PDB entry 5VAH | X-ray diffraction, 2.40 A resolution | chains A and C

[Chain A]
Name: Probable Histone-lysine N-methyltransferase ATXR5
From: Ricinus communis
Notes: EC 2.1.1.43
UniProtKB: B9RU15 (ATXR5_RICCO); numbering as in UniProt (aligned over 146-374)
Chain sequence (229 residues; each row starts with the number of its first residue):
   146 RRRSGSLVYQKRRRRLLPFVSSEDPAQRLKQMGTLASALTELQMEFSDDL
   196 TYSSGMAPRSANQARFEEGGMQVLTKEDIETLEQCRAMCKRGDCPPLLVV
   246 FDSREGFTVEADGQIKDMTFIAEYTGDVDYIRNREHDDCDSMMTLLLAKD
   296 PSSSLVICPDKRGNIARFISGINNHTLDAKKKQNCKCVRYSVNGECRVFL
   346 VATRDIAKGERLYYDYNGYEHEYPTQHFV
Disordered / not traced: 146-159, 198-199
Differences from the reference sequence: conflict Ser298 (Lys in B9RU15), Ala324 (Gly in B9RU15)
Swiss-Prot annotation at these positions:
  - binding site (substrate): Met216, Arg334, Tyr364, Glu365
  - binding site (S-adenosyl-L-methionine): Glu250 to Phe252, Arg312 to Gly316, Tyr368, Val374
Small-molecule neighbours: S-adenosylhomocysteine (SAH): Leu187, Arg249, Glu250, Gly251, Phe252, Asp285, Ser286, Arg312, Phe313, Ile314, Ser315, Gly316, Tyr358, Tyr361, Tyr368, Phe373, Val374

[Chain C]
Name: Histone H3.2
UniProtKB: P59226 (H32_ARATH); residues 21-35 here correspond to UniProt positions 22-36 (UniProt number = residue number + 1)
Chain sequence (15 residues; each row starts with the number of its first residue):
    21 ATKAARKSAPATGGV
Disordered / not traced: 21-22
Modified positions: Arg26 (ng,ng-dimethyl-L-arginine; DA2)
Swiss-Prot annotation at these positions:
  - site: Lys27 (Not N6-acetylated), Ala31 (Recognition by ATXR5 and ATXR6)
  - modified residue: Lys23 (N6-acetyllysine), Lys27 (N6,N6,N6-trimethyllysine), Ser28 (Phosphoserine)
From the paper describing this entry:
  - post-translational modification sites: Lys23, Lys27, Ser28 (citing earlier work)
  - mutagenesis - A24F (5-folds), A24I (5-folds), A24M (5-folds), A25R, A25W: increased catalytic activity
  - mutagenesis - S28A, S28G: decreased catalytic activity

[Interface between chain A and chain C]
Pairs across the interface (52):
  Glu212(A) with Ala31(C)
  Met216(A) with Ala31(C)
  Gln217(A) with Ala31(C), hydrogen bond (backbone-backbone); Thr32(C); Gly33(C), hydrogen bond (side chain-backbone); Gly34(C), hydrogen bond (side chain-backbone)
  Met263(A) with Val35(C), hydrophobic
  Tyr269(A) with Lys27(C), hydrogen bond
  Ile276(A) with Arg26(C)
  Arg279(A) with Ala24(C)
  Glu280(A) with Ala24(C)
  Asp282(A) with Ala24(C)
  Cys284(A) with Ala25(C)
  Asp285(A) with Lys27(C)
  Ser286(A) with Lys27(C), hydrogen bond
  Met287(A) with Arg26(C); Lys27(C), hydrogen bond (backbone-backbone)
  Met288(A) with Lys27(C); Ser28(C)
  Thr289(A) with Arg26(C); Lys27(C), hydrogen bond (backbone-backbone)
  Val301(A) with Arg26(C)
  Arg312(A) with Lys27(C)
  Lys331(A) with Gly34(C), hydrogen bond (side chain-backbone); Val35(C)
  Cys332(A) with Ala29(C); Pro30(C)
  Val333(A) with Pro30(C); Gly34(C)
  Arg334(A) with Ala29(C), hydrogen bond (side chain-backbone); Pro30(C), hydrogen bond (backbone-backbone); Ala31(C)
  Tyr335(A) with Gly34(C)
  Val346(A) with Val35(C), hydrophobic
  Tyr359(A) with Lys27(C)
  Asp360(A) with Ser28(C)
  Tyr361(A) with Lys27(C); Ser28(C), hydrogen bond (backbone-backbone)
  Asn362(A) with Ser28(C)
  Gly363(A) with Ser28(C), hydrogen bond (backbone-backbone); Pro30(C)
  Tyr364(A) with Ser28(C), hydrogen bond (backbone-side chain); Ala29(C); Pro30(C)
  Glu365(A) with Arg26(C); Ser28(C), hydrogen bond (backbone-side chain)
  Glu367(A) with Ala25(C); Arg26(C), hydrogen bond (backbone-backbone)
  Tyr368(A) with Ala25(C); Arg26(C); Lys27(C)
  Pro369(A) with Ala25(C)
Interface residues without a listed pair, chain A (35 interface residues in all): Gly215, Thr348
Interface residues without a listed pair, chain C (13 interface residues in all): Lys23
The authors on this interface:
  - interface residues, chain A: Thr289(A), Glu365(A)

[Overview]
Chain A and chain C form an interface of 35 and 13 residues respectively; the contacts include 15 hydrogen
bonds. Among the polar pairs are Gln217(A)-Gly33(C), Gln217(A)-Gly34(C) and Tyr269(A)-Lys27(C). From the
paper: A24F, A24I and A24M of chain C, among others, increase catalytic activity; interface residues Thr289(A)
and Glu365(A); 7 substitutions were tested in all.
Chain A is Probable Histone-lysine N-methyltransferase ATXR5 (Ricinus communis) and chain C is Histone H3.2;
the structure, Crystal structure of ATXR5 SET domain in complex with histone H3 di-methylated on R26, was
determined by X-ray diffraction together with 5VA6, 5VAB, 5VAC and 5VBC from the same study.
